Entry 8SB1 (electron microscopy, 4.30 A resolution (low resolution: residue-level contacts below are approximate; hydrogen-bond / salt-bridge calls are withheld)); this record covers chains B and G of the 12 polymer chains in the assembly.

Chain B (and G):
Protein: CH848.10.17.SOSIP gp41
Organism: HIV-1 06TG.HT008
Notes: chain G of this document is another copy of the same molecule, construct and numbering; everything in this record applies to it too
Amino-acid sequence (132 residues; row label = number of the first residue in the row; note: 21 numbers in that range are skipped by the numbering (no residue carries them; nothing is unmodelled there)):
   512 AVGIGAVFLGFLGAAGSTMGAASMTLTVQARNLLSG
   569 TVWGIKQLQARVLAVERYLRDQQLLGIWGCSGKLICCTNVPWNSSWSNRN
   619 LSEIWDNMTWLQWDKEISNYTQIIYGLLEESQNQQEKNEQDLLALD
Not modelled in the structure: 512-519
Cystine bridges: Cys-598/Cys-604

Chain B / chain G interface:
Contacting residue pairs (19; chain B residue first):
  Leu-576(B) / Leu-576(G)
  Gln-577(B) / Leu-576(G)
  Gln-577(B) / Arg-579(G)
  Val-580(B) / Arg-579(G)
  Val-580(B) / Val-580(G)
  Glu-584(B) / Gln-540(G)
  Glu-584(B) / Val-583(G)
  Leu-587(B) / Tyr-586(G)
  Leu-587(B) / Leu-587(G)
  Gln-591(B) / Leu-537(G)
  Gln-591(B) / Tyr-586(G)
  Ile-595(B) / Leu-537(G)
  Ile-595(B) / Thr-538(G)
  Ser-599(B) / Ser-599(G)
  Ser-599(B) / Gly-600(G)
  Asn-651(B) / Ser-534(G)
  Glu-654(B) / Leu-602(G)
  Glu-654(B) / Ile-603(G)
  Gln-658(B) / Ile-603(G)
Other interface residues (no listed pair), chain B (15 interface residues in all): Leu-581, Val-583, Arg-588, Gln-650
Other interface residues (no listed pair), chain G (15 interface residues in all): Arg-542

Summary:
Chain B and chain G each contribute 15 residues to their interface.
Both chains are CH848.10.17.SOSIP gp41 (HIV-1 06TG.HT008). Entry 8SB1 (CryoEM structure of
DH270.I3-CH848.10.17) was determined by electron microscopy, deposited together with 8SAL, 8SAN, 8SAQ, 8SAR,
8SAS, 8SAT and 9 further entries.
